9CZJ - chains A and D of the 8 polymer chains in the assembly; structure by electron microscopy, 3.54 A resolution.

== Chain A (and D) ==
Name: Isoform 5 of Calcium-activated potassium channel subunit alpha-1
Organism: Homo sapiens
Notes: chain D of this document is another copy of the same molecule, construct and numbering; everything in this record applies to it too
Reference sequence: Q12791 (KCMA1_HUMAN), isoform Q12791-5; residues 1-1056 here correspond to UniProt positions 66-1121 (UniProt number = residue number + 65)
Chain sequence (1056 residues; row label = number of the first residue in the row):
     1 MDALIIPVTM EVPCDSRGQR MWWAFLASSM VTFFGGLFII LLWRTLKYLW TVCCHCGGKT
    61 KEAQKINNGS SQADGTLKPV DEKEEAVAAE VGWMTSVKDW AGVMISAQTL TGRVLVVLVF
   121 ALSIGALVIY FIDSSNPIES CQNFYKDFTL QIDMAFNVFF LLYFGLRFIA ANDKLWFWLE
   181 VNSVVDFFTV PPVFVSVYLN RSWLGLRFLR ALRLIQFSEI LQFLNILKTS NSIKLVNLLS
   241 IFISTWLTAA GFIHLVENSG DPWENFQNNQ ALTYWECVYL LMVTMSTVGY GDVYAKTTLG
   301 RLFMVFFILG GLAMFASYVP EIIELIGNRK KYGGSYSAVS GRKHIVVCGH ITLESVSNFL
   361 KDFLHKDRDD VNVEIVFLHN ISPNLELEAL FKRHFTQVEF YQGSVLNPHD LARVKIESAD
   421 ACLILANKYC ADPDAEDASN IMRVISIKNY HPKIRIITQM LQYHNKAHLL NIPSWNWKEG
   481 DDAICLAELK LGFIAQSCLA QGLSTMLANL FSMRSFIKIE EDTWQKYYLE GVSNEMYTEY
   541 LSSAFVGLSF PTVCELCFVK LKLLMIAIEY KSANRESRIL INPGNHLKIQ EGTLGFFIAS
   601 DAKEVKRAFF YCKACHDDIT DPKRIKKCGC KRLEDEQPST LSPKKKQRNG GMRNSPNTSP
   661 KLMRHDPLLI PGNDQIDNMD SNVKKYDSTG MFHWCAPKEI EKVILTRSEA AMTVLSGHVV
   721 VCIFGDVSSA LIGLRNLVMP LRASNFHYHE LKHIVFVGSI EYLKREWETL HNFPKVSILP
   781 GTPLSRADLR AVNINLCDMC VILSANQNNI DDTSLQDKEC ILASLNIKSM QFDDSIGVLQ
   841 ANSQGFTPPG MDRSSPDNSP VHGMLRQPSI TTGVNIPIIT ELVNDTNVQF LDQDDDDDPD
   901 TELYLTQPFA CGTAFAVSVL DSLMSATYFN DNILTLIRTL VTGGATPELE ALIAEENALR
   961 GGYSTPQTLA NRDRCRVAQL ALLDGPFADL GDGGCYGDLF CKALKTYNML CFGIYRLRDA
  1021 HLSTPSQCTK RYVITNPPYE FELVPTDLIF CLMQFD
Disordered / not traced: 1-18, 53-92, 632-680, 835-870
UniProt features mapped onto this chain:
  - region: L491 to F511 (Segment S7), L548 to I568 (Segment S8), C612 to H616 (Heme-binding motif)
  - motif: T287 to Y290 (Selectivity for potassium)
  - binding site (Mg(2+)): E374, Q397, E399
  - lipidation (S-palmitoyl cysteine): C53, C54, C56

== Interface between chain A and chain D ==
Contacting residue pairs (54):
  W246(A) with V305(D), hydrophobic
  E276(A) with R301(D), salt bridge
  Y279(A) with R301(D), hydrogen bond
  M282(A) with L309(D), hydrophobic
  S286(A) with T287(D)
  T287(A) with T287(D)
  V288(A) with T284(D); T287(D); V288(D); G289(D)
  G289(A) with G289(D)
  Y290(A) with T284(D), hydrogen bond; G289(D); Y290(D); G291(D); Y294(D), hydrophobic
  D292(A) with Y294(D); R301(D), salt bridge
  G327(A) with E321(D)
  N328(A) with E321(D), hydrogen bond (backbone-side chain)
  A338(A) with W176(D)
  S340(A) with N172(D), hydrogen bond (side chain-backbone); D173(D)
  F391(A) with S230(D)
  F395(A) with Q222(D)
  L784(A) with H468(D)
  R786(A) with N471(D)
  A787(A) with E955(D), hydrogen bond (backbone-backbone)
  S814(A) with L406(D)
  L815(A) with L406(D), hydrophobic; S439(D); M442(D), hydrophobic
  D817(A) with M442(D)
  K818(A) with A435(D); A438(D); S439(D); M442(D)
  I821(A) with M442(D), hydrophobic
  L822(A) with A438(D), hydrophobic; I441(D), hydrophobic; I445(D), hydrophobic
  L825(A) with I445(D), hydrophobic; N471(D)
  N826(A) with N471(D)
  S829(A) with L470(D); N471(D), hydrogen bond (side chain-backbone)
  Q889(A) with N449(D)
  F890(A) with S446(D); N449(D)
  Q893(A) with N449(D), hydrogen bond; P473(D)
  D896(A) with N449(D)
  P899(A) with P408(D), hydrophobic
  D900(A) with H409(D), salt bridge
Also at the interface, not in a pair above, chain A (37 interface residues in all): E324, T396, R707
Also at the interface, not in a pair above, chain D (44 interface residues in all): E219, K234, L280, I308, A316, P320, K448, Y450, P452, I472, S474, E956

== Summary ==
37 residues of chain A and 44 residues of chain D are in contact, with 7 hydrogen bonds and 3 salt bridges.
Among the polar pairs are E276(A)-R301(D), D292(A)-R301(D) and D900(A)-H409(D). From UniProt: 3 Mg2+-binding
residues on chain A.
Both chains are Isoform 5 of Calcium-activated potassium channel subunit alpha-1 (Homo sapiens). Entry 9CZJ
(Ca2+ free hSlo1 + beta2N-beta4 channel in detergent) was determined by electron microscopy, deposited
together with 9CZH, 9CZK, 9CZM, 9CZO, 9CZQ, 9D18 and 9D19.
